PDB entry 4AUO | X-ray diffraction, 3.00 A resolution | chains C and D of the 4 polymer chains in the assembly

[Chain C (and D)]
Molecule: Triple-helical collagen peptide
Notes: chain D of this document is another copy of the same molecule, construct and numbering; everything in this record applies to it too
Sequence (40 residues; row label = number of the first residue in the row):
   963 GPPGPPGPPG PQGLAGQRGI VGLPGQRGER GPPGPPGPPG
Unresolved in the structure: 1002 (chain D: 999-1002)
Modified positions: Pro-965, Pro-968, Pro-971, Pro-986, Pro-995, Pro-998, Pro-1001 (4-hydroxyproline; HYP)

[Interface between chain C and chain D]
Pairs across the interface (70; chain C residue first):
  Gly-963(C) / Gly-963(D)
  Gly-963(C) / Pro-964(D)
  Pro-964(C) / Gly-963(D)
  Pro-964(C) / Pro-964(D)
  Pro-965(C) / Pro-964(D)
  Gly-966(C) / Pro-964(D)  hydrogen bond (backbone-backbone)
  Gly-966(C) / Gly-966(D)
  Gly-966(C) / Pro-967(D)
  Pro-967(C) / Gly-966(D)
  Pro-967(C) / Pro-967(D)
  Pro-968(C) / Pro-967(D)
  Gly-969(C) / Pro-967(D)  hydrogen bond (backbone-backbone)
  Gly-969(C) / Gly-969(D)
  Pro-970(C) / Gly-969(D)
  Pro-970(C) / Pro-970(D)
  Pro-971(C) / Gly-969(D)
  Pro-971(C) / Pro-970(D)
  Gly-972(C) / Pro-971(D)
  Gly-972(C) / Gly-972(D)
  Gly-972(C) / Pro-973(D)
  Pro-973(C) / Gly-972(D)
  Gln-974(C) / Pro-973(D)
  Gln-974(C) / Gln-974(D)  hydrogen bond (side chain-backbone)
  Gly-975(C) / Pro-973(D)  hydrogen bond (backbone-backbone)
  Gly-975(C) / Gly-975(D)
  Leu-976(C) / Gly-975(D)
  Ala-977(C) / Leu-976(D)
  Gly-978(C) / Leu-976(D)  hydrogen bond (backbone-backbone)
  Gly-978(C) / Gly-978(D)
  Gln-979(C) / Gly-978(D)
  Arg-980(C) / Gln-979(D)  hydrogen bond
  Arg-980(C) / Arg-980(D)  hydrogen bond (side chain-backbone)
  Gly-981(C) / Gln-979(D)  hydrogen bond (backbone-backbone)
  Gly-981(C) / Arg-980(D)
  Gly-981(C) / Gly-981(D)
  Val-983(C) / Ile-982(D)
  Gly-984(C) / Ile-982(D)  hydrogen bond (backbone-backbone)
  Gly-984(C) / Gly-984(D)
  Leu-985(C) / Gly-984(D)
  Pro-986(C) / Leu-985(D)
  Gly-987(C) / Leu-985(D)  hydrogen bond (backbone-backbone)
  Gly-987(C) / Gly-987(D)
  Gln-988(C) / Gly-987(D)
  Arg-989(C) / Gln-988(D)  hydrogen bond
  Arg-989(C) / Arg-989(D)  hydrogen bond (side chain-backbone)
  Arg-989(C) / Gly-990(D)
  Arg-989(C) / Glu-991(D)
  Gly-990(C) / Gln-988(D)  hydrogen bond (backbone-backbone)
  Gly-990(C) / Gly-990(D)
  Glu-991(C) / Gly-990(D)
  Arg-992(C) / Glu-991(D)  salt bridge
  Arg-992(C) / Arg-992(D)
  Arg-992(C) / Gly-993(D)
  Arg-992(C) / Pro-994(D)
  Gly-993(C) / Glu-991(D)  hydrogen bond (backbone-backbone)
  Gly-993(C) / Arg-992(D)
  Gly-993(C) / Gly-993(D)  hydrogen bond (backbone-backbone)
  Gly-993(C) / Pro-994(D)
  Pro-994(C) / Gly-993(D)
  Pro-995(C) / Pro-994(D)
  Pro-995(C) / Pro-995(D)
  Gly-996(C) / Pro-994(D)  hydrogen bond (backbone-backbone)
  Gly-996(C) / Pro-995(D)  hydrogen bond (backbone-backbone)
  Gly-996(C) / Gly-996(D)
  Gly-996(C) / Pro-997(D)
  Pro-997(C) / Gly-996(D)
  Pro-998(C) / Pro-997(D)
  Gly-999(C) / Pro-997(D)
  Gly-999(C) / Pro-998(D)
  Pro-1000(C) / Pro-998(D)
Other interface residues (no listed pair), chain C (39 interface residues in all): Ile-982, Pro-1001
Other interface residues (no listed pair), chain D (36 interface residues in all): Pro-965, Pro-968, Ala-977, Val-983, Pro-986

[In short]
39 residues of chain C and 36 residues of chain D are in contact; the contacts include 17 hydrogen bonds and 1
salt bridge. Polar pairs include Arg-992(C)/Glu-991(D), Gln-974(C)/Gln-974(D) and Arg-980(C)/Gln-979(D).
Chain C and chain D are both Triple-helical collagen peptide; the structure, Crystal structure of MMP-1(E200A)
in complex with a triple-helical collagen peptide, was determined by X-ray diffraction.
